PDB entry 4AGV | X-ray diffraction, 2.65 A resolution | chains A and B of the 4 polymer chains in the assembly

== Chain A (and B) ==
Molecule: Galectin
Notes: chain B of this document is another copy of the same molecule, construct and numbering; everything in this record applies to it too
Amino-acid sequence (146 residues; numbered 1 to 146; the number before each row is that of its first residue):
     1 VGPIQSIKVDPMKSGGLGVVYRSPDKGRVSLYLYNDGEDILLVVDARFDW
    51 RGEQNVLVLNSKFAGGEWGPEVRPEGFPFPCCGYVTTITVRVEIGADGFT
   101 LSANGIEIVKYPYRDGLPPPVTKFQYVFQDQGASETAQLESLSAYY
Unresolved in the structure: 1-2
Disulfide bonds: Cys-81/Cys-82

== Chain A / chain B interface ==
Contacting residue pairs (26):
  Arg-22(A) / Ile-106(B)
  Asn-55(A) / Cys-81(B)
  Glu-75(A) / Tyr-84(B)
  Gly-76(A) / Tyr-84(B)
  Phe-77(A) / Tyr-84(B)
  Pro-78(A) / Thr-86(B)
  Phe-79(A) / Phe-79(B)
  Phe-79(A) / Pro-80(B)
  Phe-79(A) / Cys-81(B)  hydrogen bond (backbone-backbone)
  Pro-80(A) / Phe-79(B)
  Cys-81(A) / Asn-55(B)
  Cys-81(A) / Phe-79(B)  hydrogen bond (backbone-backbone)
  Tyr-84(A) / Glu-75(B)
  Tyr-84(A) / Gly-76(B)
  Tyr-84(A) / Phe-77(B)
  Val-85(A) / Ile-106(B)
  Thr-86(A) / Pro-78(B)
  Thr-86(A) / Asn-104(B)
  Thr-86(A) / Ile-106(B)
  Thr-87(A) / Asn-104(B)  hydrogen bond (side chain-backbone)
  Thr-87(A) / Ile-106(B)
  Asn-104(A) / Thr-86(B)
  Asn-104(A) / Thr-87(B)  hydrogen bond (backbone-side chain)
  Ile-106(A) / Arg-22(B)
  Ile-106(A) / Thr-86(B)
  Ile-106(A) / Thr-87(B)
Also at the interface, not in a pair above, chain A (16 interface residues in all): Gly-105
Also at the interface, not in a pair above, chain B (16 interface residues in all): Val-85, Gly-105

== Overview ==
The chain A/chain B interface involves 16 residues from each chain, with 4 hydrogen bonds. Among the polar
pairs are Thr-87(A)/Asn-104(B) and Phe-79(A)/Cys-81(B).
Both chains are Galectin. Entry 4AGV (Structure of a tetrameric galectin from Cinachyrella sp. (Ball sponge))
was determined by X-ray diffraction together with 4AGG and 4AGR from the same study.
